PDB entry 7U7W | X-ray diffraction, 1.66 A resolution | chains A and T of the 3 polymer chains in the assembly

[Chain A]
Name: DNA polymerase eta
Source organism: Homo sapiens
Notes: EC 2.7.7.7
Reference sequence: Q9Y253 (POLH_HUMAN); numbering as in UniProt (aligned over 1-432)
Sequence (435 residues; numbered -2 to 432; the number before each row is that of its first residue; numbers below 1 keep their minus sign (Gly-2 is residue -2)):
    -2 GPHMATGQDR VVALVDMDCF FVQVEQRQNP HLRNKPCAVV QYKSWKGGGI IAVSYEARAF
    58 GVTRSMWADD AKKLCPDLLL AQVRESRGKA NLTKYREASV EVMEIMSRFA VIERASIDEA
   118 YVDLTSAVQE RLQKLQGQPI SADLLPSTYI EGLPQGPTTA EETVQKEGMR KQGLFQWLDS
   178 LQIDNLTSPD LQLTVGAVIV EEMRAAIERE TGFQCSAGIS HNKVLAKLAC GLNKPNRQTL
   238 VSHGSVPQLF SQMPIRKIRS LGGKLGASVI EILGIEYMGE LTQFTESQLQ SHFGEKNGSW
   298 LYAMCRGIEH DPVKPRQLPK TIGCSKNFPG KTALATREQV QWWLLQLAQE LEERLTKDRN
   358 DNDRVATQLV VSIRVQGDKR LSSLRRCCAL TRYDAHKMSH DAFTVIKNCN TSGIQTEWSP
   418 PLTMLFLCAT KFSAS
Not modelled in the structure: 155-159
Differences from the reference sequence: expression tag (-2 to 0)
Metal / ion sites: Mg2+ site 1: Asp13, Asp115, Glu116 (together with XG4) (shared with 1 residue of chain P); Mg2+ site 2: Asp13, Met14 (together with XG4)
Residues lining bound ligands: XG4 (2'-deoxy-5'-O-[(R)-hydroxy{[(R)-hydroxy(phosphonooxy)phosphoryl]amino}phosphoryl]guanosine): Asp13, Met14, Asp15, Cys16, Phe17, Phe18, Gln38, Ile48, Ala49, Tyr52, Arg55, Arg61, Leu89, Ile114, Asp115, Glu116, Lys231
UniProt features mapped onto this chain:
  - binding site (Mg(2+)): Asp13, Met14, Asp115, Glu116
  - binding site (Mn(2+)): Asp13, Met14, Asp115, Glu116
  - binding site (a 2'-deoxyribonucleoside 5'-triphosphate): Arg61
  - natural variant: Val37 (deletion: In XPV), Leu75 (deletion: In XPV), Arg93 (R93P: In XPV), Arg111 (R111H: In XPV), Thr122 (T122P: In XPV), Gly153 (G153D: In a breast cancer sample), Thr191 (T191P: In XPV), Gly263 (G263V: In XPV), Val266 (V266D: In XPV), Gly295 (G295R: In XPV), Arg361 (R361S: In XPV)
  - mutagenesis: Tyr52 (Y52A/F: Reduces DNA polymerase activity; Y52E: Reduces DNA polymerase activity. Increases fidelity of replication and reduces translesion bypass), Arg61 (R61A: Reduces enzymatic activity by two-thirds), Ser62 (S62G: Increased DNA polymerase activity and translesion bypass compared to wild-type), Ala68 (A68S/V: Severe reduction in thymine dimer translesion bypass), Asn324 to Pro326 (Reduces binding to chromatin and to monoubiquitinated PCNA. Abolishes binding to monoubiquitinated PCNA; when associated with 705-E--H-713 Del)

[Chain T]
Molecule: 12-nt DNA strand
Sequence (12 nucleotides; row label = number of the first residue in the row):
     1 CATTATGACG CT
Residues lining bound ligands: XG4 (2'-deoxy-5'-O-[(R)-hydroxy{[(R)-hydroxy(phosphonooxy)phosphoryl]amino}phosphoryl]guanosine): DT3, DT4, DA5

[Chain A / chain T interface]
Pairs across the interface - 44 pairs, chain A then chain T:
  Gln38(A) - DT4(T)  hydrogen bond to the base
  Gln38(A) - DA5(T)  sugar contact
  Tyr39(A) - DT4(T)  phosphate contact
  Tyr39(A) - DA5(T)  hydrogen bond to the phosphate
  Trp42(A) - DA2(T)  stacking on the base
  Gly46(A) - DT3(T)  base contact
  Ile47(A) - DT3(T)  base contact
  Ile48(A) - DT3(T)  base contact
  Arg61(A) - DT3(T)  base contact
  Arg61(A) - DT4(T)  hydrogen bond to the base
  Ser62(A) - DT3(T)  hydrogen bond to the base
  Trp64(A) - DA2(T)  phosphate contact
  Trp64(A) - DT3(T)  sugar contact
  Lys86(A) - DT6(T)  salt bridge to the phosphate
  Leu89(A) - DA5(T)  phosphate contact
  Leu89(A) - DT6(T)  phosphate contact
  Arg93(A) - DT6(T)  salt bridge to the phosphate
  Arg93(A) - DG7(T)  salt bridge to the phosphate
  Lys293(A) - DC11(T)  salt bridge to the phosphate
  Lys311(A) - DC9(T)  phosphate contact
  Arg313(A) - DA8(T)  salt bridge to the phosphate
  Pro316(A) - DA8(T)  phosphate contact
  Lys317(A) - DA8(T)  hydrogen bond to the phosphate
  Lys317(A) - DC9(T)  salt bridge to the phosphate
  Thr318(A) - DG7(T)  sugar contact
  Thr318(A) - DA8(T)  hydrogen bond to the phosphate
  Ile319(A) - DG7(T)  phosphate contact
  Gly320(A) - DT6(T)  sugar contact
  Gly320(A) - DG7(T)  hydrogen bond to the phosphate
  Cys321(A) - DT6(T)  phosphate contact
  Ser322(A) - DA5(T)  sugar contact
  Ser322(A) - DT6(T)  hydrogen bond to the phosphate
  Lys323(A) - DA5(T)  salt bridge to the phosphate
  Asn324(A) - DT4(T)  hydrogen bond to the phosphate
  Asn324(A) - DA5(T)  hydrogen bond to the phosphate
  Pro326(A) - DC1(T)  phosphate contact
  Pro326(A) - DA2(T)  phosphate contact
  Pro326(A) - DT4(T)  phosphate contact
  Gly327(A) - DC1(T)  hydrogen bond to the phosphate
  Gly327(A) - DA2(T)  phosphate contact
  Thr329(A) - DA2(T)  base contact
  Arg351(A) - DT6(T)  salt bridge to the phosphate
  Arg351(A) - DG7(T)  salt bridge to the phosphate
  Leu378(A) - DT6(T)  base contact
Interface residues without a listed pair, chain A (34 interface residues in all): Ala87, Glu110, Arg111, Glu347, Phe423

[In short]
34 residues of chain A and 10 residues of chain T are in contact, with 11 hydrogen bonds, 9 salt bridges and 1
aromatic stacking contact. Polar contacts include Gln38(A)-DT4(T), Arg61(A)-DT4(T) and Ser62(A)-DT3(T).
Compound XG4 is bound between chain A and chain T.
Here chain A is DNA polymerase eta (Homo sapiens) and chain T is a 12-nt DNA strand. Entry 7U7W (Human DNA
polymerase eta-DNA-dGMPNPP ternary mismatch complex in 1.0 mM Mg2+ for 600s) was determined by X-ray
diffraction together with 7U72, 7U73, 7U74, 7U75, 7U76, 7U77 and 26 further entries from the same study.
